8CRT - chains K and Q of the 8 polymer chains in the assembly; structure by electron microscopy, 3.00 A resolution.

[Chain K]
Name: Blood group Rh(CE) polypeptide
Organism: Homo sapiens
UniProt: P18577 (RHCE_HUMAN); residue numbers follow UniProt; this construct covers 1-417
Amino-acid sequence (417 residues; row label = number of the first residue in the row):
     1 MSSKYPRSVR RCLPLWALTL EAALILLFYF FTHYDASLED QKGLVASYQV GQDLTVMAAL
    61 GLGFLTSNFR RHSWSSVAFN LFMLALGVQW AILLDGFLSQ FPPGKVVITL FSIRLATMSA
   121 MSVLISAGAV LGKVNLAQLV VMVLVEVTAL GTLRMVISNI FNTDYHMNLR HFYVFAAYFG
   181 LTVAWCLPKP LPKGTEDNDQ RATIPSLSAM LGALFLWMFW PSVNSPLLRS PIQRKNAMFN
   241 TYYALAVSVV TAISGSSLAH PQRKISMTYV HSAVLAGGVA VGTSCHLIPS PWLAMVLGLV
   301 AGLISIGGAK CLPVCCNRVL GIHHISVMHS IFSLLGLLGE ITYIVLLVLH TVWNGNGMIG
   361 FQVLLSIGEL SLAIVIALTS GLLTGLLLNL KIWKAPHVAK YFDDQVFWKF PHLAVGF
Unresolved in the structure: 1, 36-40, 101-104, 191-199, 316-324, 351-359

[Chain Q]
Name: Ammonium transporter Rh type A
Organism: Homo sapiens
UniProt: Q02094 (RHAG_HUMAN); numbering as in UniProt (aligned over 1-409)
Amino-acid sequence (409 residues; row label = number of the first residue in the row):
     1 MRFTFPLMAI VLEIAMIVLF GLFVEYETDQ TVLEQLNITK PTDMGIFFEL YPLFQDVHVM
    61 IFVGFGFLMT FLKKYGFSSV GINLLVAALG LQWGTIVQGI LQSQGQKFNI GIKNMINADF
   121 SAATVLISFG AVLGKTSPTQ MLIMTILEIV FFAHNEYLVS EIFKASDIGA SMTIHAFGAY
   181 FGLAVAGILY RSGLRKGHEN EESAYYSDLF AMIGTLFLWM FWPSFNSAIA EPGDKQCRAI
   241 VNTYFSLAAC VLTAFAFSSL VEHRGKLNMV HIQNATLAGG VAVGTCADMA IHPFGSMIIG
   301 SIAGMVSVLG YKFLTPLFTT KLRIHDTCGV HNLHGLPGVV GGLAGIVAVA MGASNTSMAM
   361 QAAALGSSIG TAVVGGLMTG LILKLPLWGQ PSDQNCYDDS VYWKVPKTR
Unresolved in the structure: 27-45

[How chain K and chain Q interact]
Residue-residue contacts - 108 pairs, chain K then chain Q:
  Gln49(K) - Pro52(Q)
  Asp53(K) - Gln55(Q)  hydrogen bond
  Arg70(K) - Thr408(Q)
  Arg201(K) - Pro406(Q)
  Ala202(K) - Pro406(Q)  hydrophobic
  Ala202(K) - Thr408(Q)
  Ala202(K) - Arg409(Q)
  Thr203(K) - Phe77(Q)
  Thr203(K) - Thr408(Q)  hydrogen bond (backbone-backbone)
  Thr203(K) - Arg409(Q)
  Ile204(K) - Tyr206(Q)  hydrophobic
  Ile204(K) - Phe210(Q)  hydrophobic
  Ile204(K) - Arg409(Q)
  Ser206(K) - Phe77(Q)
  Leu207(K) - Phe67(Q)
  Leu207(K) - Phe77(Q)  hydrophobic
  Leu207(K) - Phe210(Q)  hydrophobic
  Ser208(K) - Phe210(Q)
  Met210(K) - Val80(Q)  hydrophobic
  Met210(K) - Leu84(Q)  hydrophobic
  Leu211(K) - Phe67(Q)  hydrophobic
  Leu214(K) - Phe62(Q)
  Leu214(K) - Phe67(Q)  hydrophobic
  Leu214(K) - Val80(Q)  hydrophobic
  Leu214(K) - Leu84(Q)  hydrophobic
  Phe215(K) - Phe217(Q)  hydrophobic
  Trp217(K) - His58(Q)
  Trp217(K) - Phe62(Q)  hydrophobic
  Met218(K) - His58(Q)
  Met218(K) - Val59(Q)  hydrophobic
  Met218(K) - Phe62(Q)  hydrophobic
  Met218(K) - Val63(Q)  hydrophobic
  Phe219(K) - Gln55(Q)
  Phe219(K) - Val59(Q)  hydrophobic
  Pro221(K) - Tyr51(Q)
  Ser222(K) - Tyr51(Q)
  Ser222(K) - Gln55(Q)  hydrogen bond
  Pro231(K) - Phe48(Q)
  Arg234(K) - Phe48(Q)
  Lys235(K) - Phe47(Q)
  Lys235(K) - Phe48(Q)
  Met238(K) - Phe47(Q)  hydrophobic
  Met238(K) - Phe48(Q)  hydrophobic
  Met238(K) - Tyr51(Q)
  Phe239(K) - Tyr26(Q)  hydrogen bond (backbone-side chain)
  Phe239(K) - Phe47(Q)  hydrophobic
  Phe239(K) - Ile110(Q)
  Phe239(K) - Gly111(Q)
  Phe239(K) - Met115(Q)  hydrophobic
  Asn240(K) - Tyr26(Q)  hydrogen bond
  Tyr242(K) - Tyr51(Q)  hydrogen bond
  Tyr242(K) - Phe54(Q)
  Tyr242(K) - His58(Q)
  Tyr242(K) - Leu91(Q)
  Tyr242(K) - Met115(Q)  hydrophobic
  Tyr242(K) - Asp119(Q)  hydrogen bond
  Tyr243(K) - Phe20(Q)  hydrophobic
  Tyr243(K) - Tyr26(Q)
  Tyr243(K) - Leu91(Q)  hydrophobic
  Tyr243(K) - Thr95(Q)
  Tyr243(K) - Ile110(Q)  hydrophobic
  Ala246(K) - Ala88(Q)
  Ala246(K) - Leu91(Q)  hydrophobic
  Ala246(K) - Gln92(Q)  hydrogen bond (backbone-side chain)
  Val247(K) - Glu13(Q)
  Val247(K) - Gln92(Q)
  Val249(K) - Leu84(Q)  hydrophobic
  Val249(K) - Ala88(Q)  hydrophobic
  Val250(K) - Glu13(Q)
  Val250(K) - Leu85(Q)  hydrophobic
  Val250(K) - Ala88(Q)  hydrophobic
  Val250(K) - Leu89(Q)
  Val250(K) - Gln92(Q)
  Ile253(K) - Phe5(Q)
  Ile253(K) - Gly81(Q)
  Ile253(K) - Leu84(Q)  hydrophobic
  Ile253(K) - Leu85(Q)  hydrophobic
  Ser254(K) - Phe5(Q)
  Ser254(K) - Pro6(Q)
  Ser254(K) - Ala9(Q)
  Leu258(K) - Phe3(Q)  hydrophobic
  His260(K) - Lys404(Q)
  Gln262(K) - Lys404(Q)  hydrogen bond
  Lys264(K) - Ser400(Q)  hydrogen bond (side chain-backbone)
  Lys264(K) - Val401(Q)
  Lys264(K) - Tyr402(Q)
  Lys264(K) - Trp403(Q)
  Lys264(K) - Lys404(Q)
  Ile265(K) - Tyr402(Q)  hydrogen bond (backbone-backbone)
  Ile265(K) - Trp403(Q)
  Ile265(K) - Lys404(Q)  hydrogen bond (backbone-backbone)
  Met267(K) - Phe77(Q)  hydrophobic
  Met267(K) - Val80(Q)  hydrophobic
  Met267(K) - Trp403(Q)  hydrophobic
  Pro289(K) - Tyr26(Q)
  Ser290(K) - Tyr26(Q)
  Pro291(K) - Phe20(Q)  hydrophobic
  Pro291(K) - Val24(Q)  hydrophobic
  Pro291(K) - Tyr26(Q)
  Trp292(K) - Ile17(Q)
  Trp292(K) - Gly21(Q)
  Met295(K) - Met16(Q)
  Met295(K) - Ile17(Q)  hydrophobic
  Met295(K) - Phe20(Q)  hydrophobic
  Met295(K) - Gln92(Q)
  Val296(K) - Ile17(Q)  hydrophobic
  Leu299(K) - Ile10(Q)  hydrophobic
  Leu299(K) - Ile17(Q)  hydrophobic
Interface residues without a listed pair, chain K (52 interface residues in all): Pro205, Asn236, Ser257, Arg263, Val270, Val274
Interface residues without a listed pair, chain Q (54 interface residues in all): Arg2, Ile14, Gly76, Ile112, Ile213, Val405

[Overview]
The interface between chain K and chain Q involves 52 residues on one side and 54 on the other, with 12
hydrogen bonds. Polar contacts include Asp53(K)-Gln55(Q), Ser222(K)-Gln55(Q) and Phe239(K)-Tyr26(Q).
Here chain K is Blood group Rh(CE) polypeptide and chain Q is Ammonium transporter Rh type A, both from Homo
sapiens. Entry 8CRT (Local refinement of Rh trimer, glycophorin B and Band3-III transmembrane region, class 1a
of erythrocyte ankyrin-1 ...) was determined by electron microscopy together with 7UZ3, 7UZQ, 7UZU, 7V07,
7V0K, 7V0M and 10 further entries from the same study.
